PDB entry 8U1H | electron microscopy, 3.00 A resolution | chains B and F of the 7 polymer chains in the assembly

[Chain B]
Name: ATP synthase subunit alpha
Source organism: Bacillus sp. PS3
Reference sequence: A0A0M3VGF9 (A0A0M3VGF9_BACP3); residues 1-502 here = UniProt positions 1-502
Amino-acid sequence (502 residues; numbered 1 to 502; the number before each row is that of its first residue):
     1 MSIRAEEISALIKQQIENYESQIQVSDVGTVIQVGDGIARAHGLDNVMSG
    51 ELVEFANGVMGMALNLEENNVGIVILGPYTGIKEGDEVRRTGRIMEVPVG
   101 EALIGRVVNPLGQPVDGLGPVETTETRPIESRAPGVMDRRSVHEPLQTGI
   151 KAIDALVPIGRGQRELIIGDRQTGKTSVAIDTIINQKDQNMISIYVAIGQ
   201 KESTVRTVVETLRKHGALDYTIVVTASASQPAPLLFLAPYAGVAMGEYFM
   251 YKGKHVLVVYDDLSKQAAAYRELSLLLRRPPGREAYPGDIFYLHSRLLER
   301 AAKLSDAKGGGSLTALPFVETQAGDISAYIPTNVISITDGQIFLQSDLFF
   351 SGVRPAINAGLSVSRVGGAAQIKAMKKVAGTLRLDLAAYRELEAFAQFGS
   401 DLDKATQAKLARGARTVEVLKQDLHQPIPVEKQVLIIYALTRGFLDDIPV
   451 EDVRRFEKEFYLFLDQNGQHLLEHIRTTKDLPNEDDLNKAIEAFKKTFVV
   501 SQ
Unresolved in the structure: 1-26, 395-405, 441-456, 479-502
Sequence notes: engineered mutation Ser193 (Cys in A0A0M3VGF9), Phe463 (Trp in A0A0M3VGF9)
Residues lining bound ligands:
  - AMP-PNP (ANP; phosphoaminophosphonic acid-adenylate ester), molecule 1: Arg171, Gln172, Thr173, Gly174, Lys175, Thr176, Ser177, Gln200, Glu320, Phe349, Arg354, Pro355, Asp423, Leu424
  - AMP-PNP (ANP), molecule 2: Ile335, Ser336, Val363, Ser364, Arg365

[Chain F]
Name: ATP synthase subunit beta
Source organism: Bacillus sp. PS3
Notes: engineered mutation(s): Addition of His10 tag on N-term
Reference sequence: A0A0M4U1P9 (A0A0M4U1P9_BACP3); residues 1-473 here = UniProt positions 1-473
Amino-acid sequence (484 residues; each row starts with the number of its first residue; numbers below 1 keep their minus sign (Met-10 is residue -10)):
   -10 MHHHHHHHHHHMTRGRVIQVMGPVVDVKFENGHLPAIYNALKIQHKARNE
    40 NEVDIDLTLEVALHLGDDTVRTIAMASTDGLIRGMEVIDTGAPISVPVGE
    90 VTLGRVFNVLGEPIDLEGDIPADARRDPIHRPAPKFEELATEVEILETGI
   140 KVVDLLAPYIKGGKIGLFGGAGVGKTVLIQELIHNIAQEHGGISVFAGVG
   190 ERTREGNDLYHEMKDSGVISKTAMVFGQMNEPPGARMRVALTGLTMAEYF
   240 RDEQGQDVLLFIDNIFRFTQAGSEVSALLGRMPSAVGYQPTLATEMGQLQ
   290 ERITSTAKGSITSIQAIYVPADDYTDPAPATTFSHLDATTNLERKLAEMG
   340 IYPAVDPLASTSRALAPEIVGEEHYQVARKVQQTLQRYKELQDIIAILGM
   390 DELSDEDKLVVHRARRIQFFLSQNFHVAEQFTGQPGSYVPVKETVRGFKE
   440 ILEGKYDHLPEDAFRLVGRIEEVVEKAKAMGVEV
Unresolved in the structure: -10 to 1, 470-473
Sequence notes: initiating methionine (-10); expression tag (-9 to 0)
Bound ions: Mg2+: Thr165, Glu194 (together with AMP-PNP)
Residues lining bound ligands:
  - AMP-PNP (ANP; phosphoaminophosphonic acid-adenylate ester), molecule 1: Gly159, Ala160, Gly161, Val162, Gly163, Lys164, Thr165, Val166, Arg191, Glu194, Tyr307, Tyr341, Gln412, Phe414, Ala417, Phe420, Thr421, Leu455
  - AMP-PNP (ANP), molecule 2: Arg352, Leu354, Tyr364, Arg368

[How chain B and chain F interact]
Residue-residue contacts (91; chain B residue first):
  Leu44(B) with Arg72(F), hydrogen bond (backbone-side chain)
  Asp45(B) with Arg72(F)
  Asn46(B) with Ile71(F)
  Val47(B) with Leu70(F)
  Met48(B) with Asn40(F); Val42(F), hydrophobic; Gly69(F); Leu70(F); Ile71(F), hydrophobic
  Ser49(B) with Val9(F); Thr67(F); Asp68(F); Gly69(F), hydrogen bond (backbone-backbone); Leu70(F), hydrogen bond (backbone-backbone)
  Asn65(B) with Val9(F); Met10(F)
  Leu66(B) with Gln8(F); Val9(F), hydrogen bond (backbone-backbone); Leu70(F); Arg72(F)
  Glu67(B) with Ile7(F); Gln8(F); Arg72(F), hydrogen bond (backbone-side chain)
  Glu68(B) with Ile7(F); Gln8(F); Arg72(F)
  Asn70(B) with Arg72(F)
  Arg90(B) with Asn40(F), hydrogen bond (side chain-backbone)
  Gly92(B) with Asn40(F)
  Ile94(B) with Asp68(F)
  Glu130(B) with Asp68(F)
  Ala133(B) with Asn219(F)
  Gly135(B) with Thr192(F)
  Val136(B) with Ile103(F), hydrophobic; Thr192(F); Gly195(F); Asn196(F), hydrogen bond (backbone-side chain)
  Met137(B) with Ile103(F); Asp104(F); Tyr199(F), hydrophobic
  Arg139(B) with Thr192(F); Asn196(F), hydrogen bond (backbone-side chain)
  Arg140(B) with Asn196(F)
  Ser141(B) with Asp197(F)
  Arg164(B) with Arg191(F)
  Pro280(B) with Ala266(F), hydrophobic
  Arg283(B) with Val275(F); Ala310(F); Asp315(F), salt bridge
  Gly288(B) with Glu263(F)
  Phe291(B) with Met218(F), hydrophobic; Arg256(F); Gln259(F)
  Tyr292(B) with Met218(F); Glu220(F); Arg225(F); Glu263(F)
  Ser295(B) with Met218(F)
  Glu299(B) with Arg191(F); Thr192(F), hydrogen bond (side chain-backbone); Met218(F); Asn219(F)
  Ser327(B) with Ala310(F)
  Ala328(B) with Ala310(F)
  Thr332(B) with Ala160(F); Tyr307(F), hydrogen bond (backbone-side chain); Ala310(F)
  Ile335(B) with Ala160(F), hydrophobic; Arg191(F)
  Ser336(B) with Ala160(F); Arg191(F), hydrogen bond (backbone-side chain); Arg256(F); Tyr307(F), hydrogen bond
  Ile337(B) with Arg191(F); Met218(F), hydrophobic
  Thr338(B) with Arg191(F), hydrogen bond (backbone-side chain)
  Asp339(B) with Arg191(F); Arg193(F), salt bridge
  Gly360(B) with Glu337(F)
  Arg365(B) with Gly161(F); Arg191(F); Phe420(F)
  Gly367(B) with Gln419(F)
  Gly368(B) with Gln419(F), hydrogen bond (backbone-backbone)
  Lys376(B) with Glu418(F); Gly422(F)
  Arg383(B) with Tyr341(F)
  Glu391(B) with Met338(F); Phe408(F); Arg454(F), salt bridge
  Lys409(B) with Asp451(F)
Interface residues without a listed pair, chain B (62 interface residues in all): Glu51, Asn69, Thr91, Pro134, Pro281, Asp289, Arg296, Ile326, Asn333, Val366, Gly380, Leu384, Ala387, Ala388, Leu392, Thr406
Interface residues without a listed pair, chain F (62 interface residues in all): Lys17, Glu39, Glu41, Val95, Leu105, Phe215, Pro221, Gly276, Pro309, Asp311, Asp312, Arg333, Ala336, Gly339, Arg404, Thr421, Glu450

[Summary]
Chain B and chain F each contribute 62 residues to their interface, with 14 hydrogen bonds and 3 salt bridges.
Polar contacts include Arg283(B)-Asp315(F), Asp339(B)-Arg193(F) and Glu391(B)-Arg454(F). One AMP-PNP molecule
is bound between chain B and chain F. Ligands of chain B: AMP-PNP.
Chain B is ATP synthase subunit alpha and chain F is ATP synthase subunit beta, both from Bacillus sp. PS3;
the structure, Axle-less Bacillus sp. PS3 F1 ATPase mutant, was determined by electron microscopy (same
publication as 9AVJ).
